Entry 3FNS (X-ray diffraction, 2.50 A resolution); this record covers chains A and B.

# Chain A (and B)
Molecule: HAP protein
From: Plasmodium falciparum 3D7
Notes: fragment: Histo-aspartic protease (HAP); chain B of this document is another copy of the same molecule, construct and numbering; everything in this record applies to it too
Reference sequence: Q8IM15 (Q8IM15_PLAF7); the construct lacks a stretch of the UniProt sequence and is renumbered around it, so the offset changes along the chain: -5 to 96 = UniProt 120-221; 98-109 = UniProt 222-233; 110-195 = UniProt 236-321; 197-199 = UniProt 322-324; 5 more segments
Chain sequence (332 residues; row label = number of the first residue in the row; note: 9 numbers in that range are skipped by the numbering (no residue carries them; nothing is unmodelled there); a row labelled like 109A-109B holds insertion residues (109A, then the next letters in order); numbers below 1 keep their minus sign (Ser-5 is residue -5)):
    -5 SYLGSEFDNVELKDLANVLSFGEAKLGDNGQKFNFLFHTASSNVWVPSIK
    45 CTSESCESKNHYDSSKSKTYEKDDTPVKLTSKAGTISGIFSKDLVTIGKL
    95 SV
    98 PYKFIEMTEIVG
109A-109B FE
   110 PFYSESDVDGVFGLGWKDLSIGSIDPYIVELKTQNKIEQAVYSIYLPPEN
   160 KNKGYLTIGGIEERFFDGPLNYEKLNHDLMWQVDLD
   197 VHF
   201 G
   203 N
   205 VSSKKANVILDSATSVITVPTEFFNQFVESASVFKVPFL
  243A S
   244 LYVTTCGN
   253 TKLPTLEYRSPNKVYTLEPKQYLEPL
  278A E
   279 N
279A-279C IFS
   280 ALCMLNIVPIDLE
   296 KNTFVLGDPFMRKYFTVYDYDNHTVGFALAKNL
Disordered / not traced: -5 to -1, 327-328
Disulfide bonds: Cys45-Cys50, Cys249-Cys282
Metal / ion sites: Zn2+ site 1: His32, Asp215 (shared with Glu278A(B) of chain B); Zn2+ site 2: Glu48, Glu51; Zn2+ site 3: Asp195, His198; Zn2+ site 4: Glu278A (shared with His32(B), Asp215(B) of chain B)
From the paper describing this entry:
  - Zn2+ coordination: His32, Asp215, Glu278A
  - self-association interface (contacts with another copy of this molecule): Met104, Ile107, Phe109A, Val120, Tyr274 to Asn285
  - contacts within the chain: His32-Ser35 (hydrogen bond), Ser35-Trp39 (water-mediated contact)
  - conformationally variable residues (loop rearrangement): Pro70 to Ile83
  - catalytic residues: Ser35, Trp39, Thr218 (proposed by the authors, not directly observed)
  - specificity-determining residues: Phe111 (proposed by the authors, not directly observed)

# Chain A / chain B interface
Contacting residue pairs (69; chain A residue first):
  Asp8(A) - Asp8(B)
  Asn11(A) - Ala10(B)
  Phe15(A) - Asn279(B)
  His32(A) - Glu278A(B)  salt bridge
  Ala77(A) - Ser279C(B)
  Ala77(A) - Ala280(B)  hydrophobic
  Met104(A) - Phe279B(B)  hydrophobic
  Ile107(A) - Phe279B(B)  hydrophobic
  Phe109A(A) - Phe279B(B)  hydrophobic
  Phe111(A) - Leu275(B)
  Phe111(A) - Pro277(B)  hydrophobic
  Phe111(A) - Asn279(B)
  Phe111(A) - Cys282(B)  hydrophobic
  Tyr112(A) - Ile279A(B)  hydrophobic
  Tyr112(A) - Phe279B(B)  hydrophobic
  Glu114(A) - Pro157(B)
  Glu114(A) - Glu158(B)
  Glu114(A) - Asn159(B)
  Glu114(A) - Lys160(B)
  Ser115(A) - Lys160(B)  hydrogen bond (backbone-side chain)
  Ser115(A) - Asn279(B)  hydrogen bond
  Asp116(A) - Lys160(B)  salt bridge
  Val117(A) - Asn279(B)
  Val117(A) - Ile279A(B)  hydrophobic
  Gly119(A) - Ile279A(B)
  Val120(A) - Ile279A(B)  hydrophobic
  Val120(A) - Phe279B(B)  hydrophobic
  Pro157(A) - Glu114(B)
  Glu158(A) - Glu114(B)
  Asn159(A) - Glu114(B)
  Lys160(A) - Ser113(B)
  Lys160(A) - Glu114(B)
  Lys160(A) - Ser115(B)
  Asp215(A) - Glu278A(B)
  Ala217(A) - Glu278A(B)
  Thr218(A) - Leu278(B)
  Thr218(A) - Glu278A(B)  hydrogen bond
  Ser243A(A) - Pro288(B)  hydrogen bond (side chain-backbone)
  Leu244(A) - Leu244(B)  hydrophobic
  Tyr245(A) - Tyr245(B)  hydrophobic
  Val246(A) - Ile289(B)  hydrophobic
  Thr248(A) - Lys76(B)
  Lys272(A) - Pro110(B)
  Lys272(A) - Glu114(B)  salt bridge
  Leu275(A) - Phe111(B)
  Pro277(A) - Phe111(B)
  Leu278(A) - Thr218(B)
  Glu278A(A) - His32(B)  salt bridge
  Glu278A(A) - Asp215(B)
  Glu278A(A) - Ala217(B)
  Glu278A(A) - Thr218(B)
  Asn279(A) - Leu9(B)
  Asn279(A) - Phe15(B)
  Asn279(A) - Phe111(B)
  Asn279(A) - Ser115(B)  hydrogen bond
  Ile279A(A) - Tyr112(B)  hydrophobic
  Ile279A(A) - Ser115(B)
  Ile279A(A) - Val117(B)  hydrophobic
  Ile279A(A) - Val120(B)  hydrophobic
  Phe279B(A) - Met104(B)  hydrophobic
  Phe279B(A) - Ile107(B)  hydrophobic
  Phe279B(A) - Phe109A(B)  hydrophobic
  Phe279B(A) - Tyr112(B)  hydrophobic
  Phe279B(A) - Val120(B)  hydrophobic
  Ser279C(A) - Ala77(B)
  Leu281(A) - Ile289(B)  hydrophobic
  Cys282(A) - Phe111(B)  hydrophobic
  Val287(A) - Val246(B)  hydrophobic
  Pro288(A) - Ser243A(B)  hydrogen bond (backbone-side chain)
Also at the interface, not in a pair above, chain A (55 interface residues in all): Leu9, Ala10, Ser52, Lys76, Pro110, Ser113, Ser219, Val220, Leu243, Gly250, Glu276, Ala280, Met283, Ile289
Also at the interface, not in a pair above, chain B (56 interface residues in all): Asn11, Leu30, Asp116, Gly119, Ser219, Val220, Thr225, Thr248, Cys249, Gly250, Lys272, Glu276, Leu281, Met283, Val287

# Summary
55 residues of chain A face 56 of chain B across their interface; the contacts include 6 hydrogen bonds and 4
salt bridges. Polar contacts include His32(A)-Glu278A(B), Asp116(A)-Lys160(B) and Lys272(A)-Glu114(B).
His32(A) and Asp215(A) coordinate Zn2+ site 1. The paper reports catalytic residues Ser35(A), Trp39(A) and
Thr218(A); Zn2+ coordination by His32(A), Asp215(A) and Glu278A(A).
Both chains are HAP protein (Plasmodium falciparum 3D7). Entry 3FNS (Crystal structure of histo-aspartic
protease (HAP) from Plasmodium Falciparum) was determined by X-ray diffraction, deposited together with 3FNT
and 3FNU.
